Entry 3MGQ (X-ray diffraction, 2.65 A resolution); this record covers chains G and I of the 10 polymer chains in the assembly.

[Chain G]
Protein: Histone H2A
From: Xenopus laevis
UniProt: Q6AZJ8 (Q6AZJ8_XENLA); residues 1-119 here correspond to UniProt positions 2-120 (UniProt number = residue number + 1)
Amino-acid sequence (119 residues; row label = number of the first residue in the row):
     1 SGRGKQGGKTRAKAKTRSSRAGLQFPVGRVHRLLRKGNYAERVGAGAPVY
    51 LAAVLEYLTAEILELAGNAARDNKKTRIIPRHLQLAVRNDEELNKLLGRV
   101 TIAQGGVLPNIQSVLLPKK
Disordered / not traced: 1-12, 119
Ion coordination: Ni2+ near Asp90 (its only coordinating residue here)

[Chain I]
Molecule: 147-nt DNA strand
Sequence (147 nucleotides; numbered -73 to 73; the number before each row is that of its first residue; numbers below 1 keep their minus sign (DA-73 is residue -73)):
   -73 ATCAATATCCACCTGCAGATACTACCAAAAGTGTATTTGGAAACTGCTCC
   -23 ATCAAAAGGCATGTTCAGCTGGAATCCAGCTGAACATGCCTTTTGATGGA
    27 GCAGTTTCCAAATACACTTTTGGTAGTATCTGCAGGTGGATATTGAT
Ion coordination: Ni2+ site 1 near DG-56 (its only coordinating residue here); Ni2+ site 2: DG-35, DG-34; Ni2+ site 3 near DG-34 (its only coordinating residue here); Ni2+ site 4 near DG-3 (its only coordinating residue here); Ni2+ site 5 near DG25 (its only coordinating residue here); Ni2+ site 6 near DG27 (its only coordinating residue here); Ni2+ site 7 near DA29 (its only coordinating residue here); Ni2+ site 8 near DG48 (its only coordinating residue here); Ni2+ site 9 near DG61 (its only coordinating residue here); Ni2+ site 10 near DG71 (its only coordinating residue here)

[Chain G / chain I interface]
Residue-residue contacts (16; chain G residue first):
  Lys13(G) with DT45(I), hydrogen bond to the base; DT46(I), hydrogen bond to the sugar
  Arg29(G) with DG48(I), hydrogen bond to the phosphate; DG49(I), salt bridge to the phosphate
  Arg35(G) with DT39(I), salt bridge to the phosphate
  Arg42(G) with DA38(I), hydrogen bond to the sugar; DT39(I), phosphate contact
  Val43(G) with DT39(I), hydrogen bond to the phosphate
  Gly44(G) with DA38(I), phosphate contact
  Ala45(G) with DA38(I), hydrogen bond to the phosphate
  Lys75(G) with DC59(I), phosphate contact; DA60(I), salt bridge to the phosphate
  Thr76(G) with DG58(I), sugar contact; DC59(I), hydrogen bond to the phosphate
  Arg77(G) with DG58(I), hydrogen bond to the sugar; DC59(I), hydrogen bond to the phosphate
Other interface residues (no listed pair), chain G (11 interface residues in all): Lys74
Other interface residues (no listed pair), chain I (10 interface residues in all): DT44

[In short]
11 residues of chain G and 10 residues of chain I are in contact, with 9 hydrogen bonds and 3 salt bridges.
Polar contacts include Lys13(G)-DT45(I), Lys13(G)-DT46(I) and Arg42(G)-DA38(I). DG-35(I) and DG-34(I)
coordinate Ni2+ site 2.
Here chain G is Histone H2A (Xenopus laevis) and chain I is a 147-nt DNA strand. Entry 3MGQ (Binding of Nickel
ions to the Nucleosome Core Particle) was determined by X-ray diffraction together with 3MGP, 3MGR and 3MGS
from the same study.
